PDB entry 3WWT | X-ray diffraction, 2.00 A resolution | chains A and B

# Chain A
Protein: Signal transducer and activator of transcription 1-alpha/beta
Source organism: Homo sapiens
Notes: fragment: N-terminal domain
Reference sequence: P42224 (STAT1_HUMAN); residues 1-126 here = UniProt positions 1-126
Amino-acid sequence (139 residues; row label = number of the first residue in the row; numbers below 1 keep their minus sign (Met-12 is residue -12)):
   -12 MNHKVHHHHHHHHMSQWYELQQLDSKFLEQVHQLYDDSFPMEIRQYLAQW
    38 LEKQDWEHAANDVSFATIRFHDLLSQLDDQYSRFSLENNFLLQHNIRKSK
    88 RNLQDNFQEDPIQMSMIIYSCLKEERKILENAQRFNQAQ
Not modelled in the structure: -12 to 0, 125-126
Construct notes: initiating methionine (-12); expression tag (-11 to 0)
Curated features (UniProtKB/Swiss-Prot):
  - modified residue: Ser2 (N-acetylserine), Lys114 (N6-methyllysine)
  - mutagenesis: Lys110 (K110R: Sumoylated), Lys114 (K114A: No effect on IFN-alpha-induced STAT1 phosphorylation and nuclear translocation)
From the paper describing this entry:
  - conformationally variable residues (domain motion, side-chain flip): Glu16, Tyr68, Asn82, Arg84, Glu96
  - self-association interface (contacts with another copy of this molecule); pairs are residue here / residue on that copy: Glu16-Arg84 (salt bridge)
  - contacts within the chain: Glu29-Lys85, Asn82-Lys85, Tyr68-Arg84
  - specificity-determining residues: His58, Asp59 (proposed by the authors, not directly observed)

# Chain B
Protein: C' protein
Source organism: Sendai virus (Z)
Reference sequence: P04862 (C_SENDZ); residues 98-204 here correspond to UniProt positions 109-215 (UniProt number = residue number + 11)
Amino-acid sequence (119 residues; numbered 86 to 204; the number before each row is that of its first residue):
    86 MNHKVHHHHHHHHMLETLINKIYTGPLGEELVQTLYLRIWAMEETPESLK
   136 ILQMREDIRDQVLKMKTERWLRTLIRGEKTKLKDFQKRYEEVHPYLMKEK
   186 VEQVIMEEAWSLAAHIVQE
Not modelled in the structure: 86-96, 204
Construct notes: initiating methionine (86); expression tag (87-97)
Bound ions: Ca2+: Glu128, Glu129
From the paper describing this entry:
  - mutagenesis - R154A: unchanged signaling in response to IFN-alpha signaling

# Chain A / chain B interface
Pairs across the interface (40; chain A residue first):
  Thr54(A) with Glu176(B)
  Ile55(A) with Tyr180(B); Lys183(B)
  His58(A) with Arg154(B), hydrogen bond (backbone-side chain); Trp155(B); Thr158(B); Val177(B); Tyr180(B), hydrogen bond (backbone-side chain)
  Asp59(A) with Tyr180(B); Lys183(B), salt bridge
  Leu61(A) with Arg154(B)
  Ser62(A) with Lys151(B); Arg154(B); Tyr180(B)
  Asp65(A) with Met150(B); Lys151(B), salt bridge
  Asp66(A) with Lys135(B), salt bridge
  Tyr68(A) with Gln146(B), hydrogen bond; Met150(B), hydrophobic
  Ser69(A) with Met139(B); Ile143(B)
  Ser72(A) with Ile143(B); Gln146(B), hydrogen bond
  Leu73(A) with Arg140(B); Ile143(B), hydrophobic
  Gln80(A) with Gln146(B)
  Arg84(A) with Tyr108(B); Met150(B)
  Lys87(A) with Met150(B); Arg154(B)
  Arg88(A) with Tyr108(B); Glu153(B), salt bridge; Arg157(B)
  Gln91(A) with Arg154(B), hydrogen bond (side chain-backbone); Arg157(B); Thr158(B)
  Gln95(A) with Arg157(B); Thr158(B), hydrogen bond; Arg161(B)
  Glu96(A) with Arg161(B), salt bridge
Interface residues without a listed pair, chain A (20 interface residues in all): Ile83
Interface residues without a listed pair, chain B (21 interface residues in all): Val147, Glu184, Glu187
Interface features reported in the paper:
  - pairs named by the authors: His58(A)-Arg154(B), Asp59(A)-Lys183(B), Asp65(A)-Met150(B), Tyr68(A)-Met150(B), Ile83(A)-Met150(B), Arg84(A)-Met150(B), Lys87(A)-Met150(B)
  - hot spots on chain B (mutagenesis) - M150A, M150W: abolished binding to Signal transducer and activator of transcription 1-alpha/beta (chain A)

# In short
20 residues of chain A face 21 of chain B across their interface; the contacts include 6 hydrogen bonds and 5
salt bridges. Polar pairs include Asp59(A)-Lys183(B), Asp65(A)-Lys151(B) and Asp66(A)-Lys135(B). The paper
describes contacts between His58(A) and Arg154(B), Asp59(A) and Lys183(B) and Asp65(A) and Met150(B) among
others. The paper reports that M150A and M150W of chain B abolish binding to Signal transducer and activator
of transcription 1-alpha/beta (chain A); specificity determinants His58(A) and Asp59(A).
Chain A is Signal transducer and activator of transcription 1-alpha/beta (Homo sapiens) and chain B is C'
protein (Sendai virus (Z)); the structure, Crystal Structure of the Y3:STAT1ND complex, was determined by
X-ray diffraction.
